PDB entry 3RIK | X-ray diffraction, 2.48 A resolution | chains A and B

Chain A (and B):
Name: Glucosylceramidase
Source organism: Homo sapiens
Notes: EC 3.2.1.45; chain B of this document is another copy of the same molecule, construct and numbering; everything in this record applies to it too
Reference sequence: P04062 (GLCM_HUMAN); residues 1-497 here correspond to UniProt positions 40-536 (UniProt number = residue number + 39)
Sequence (497 residues; each row starts with the number of its first residue):
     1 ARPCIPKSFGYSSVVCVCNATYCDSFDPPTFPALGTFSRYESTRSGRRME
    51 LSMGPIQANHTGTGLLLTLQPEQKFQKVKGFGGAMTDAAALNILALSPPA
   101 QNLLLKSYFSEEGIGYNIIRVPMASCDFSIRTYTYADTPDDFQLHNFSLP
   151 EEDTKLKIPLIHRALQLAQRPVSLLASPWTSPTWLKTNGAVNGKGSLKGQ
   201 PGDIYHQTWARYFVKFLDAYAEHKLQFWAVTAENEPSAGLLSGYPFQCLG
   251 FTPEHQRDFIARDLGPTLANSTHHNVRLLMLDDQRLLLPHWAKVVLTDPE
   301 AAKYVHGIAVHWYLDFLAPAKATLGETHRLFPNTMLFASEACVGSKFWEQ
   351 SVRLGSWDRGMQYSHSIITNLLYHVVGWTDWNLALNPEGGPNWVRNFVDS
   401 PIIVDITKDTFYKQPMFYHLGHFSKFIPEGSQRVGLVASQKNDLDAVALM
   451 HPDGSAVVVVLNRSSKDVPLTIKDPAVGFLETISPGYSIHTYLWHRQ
Construct notes: variant H495 (Arg534 in P04062)
Disulfide bonds: C4-C16, C18-C23
Covalently attached groups: N-acetylglucosamine (NAG) linked to N19
Curated features (UniProtKB/Swiss-Prot):
  - active site: E235 (Proton donor), E340 (Nucleophile)
  - glycosylation (N-linked (GlcNAc...) asparagine): N19, N59, N146, N270, N462
What the authors report for this chain:
  - binding site for the ligand 3RI: D127, W179, N234, E340, W381
  - catalytic residues: E235, E340 (citing earlier work)
  - conformationally variable residues (loop rearrangement): H311 to P319, C342 to L354
  - contacts within the chain: Y313-N396 (water-mediated contact)
  - disease-associated variants - N370S: decreased catalytic activity (citing earlier work)
  - disease-associated variants - G202R (citing earlier work)

Interface between chain A and chain B:
Residue-residue contacts (21; chain A residue first):
  L241(A) with K346(B); W348(B), hydrophobic
  S242(A) with W348(B)
  G243(A) with W348(B), hydrogen bond (backbone-side chain)
  Y244(A) with W348(B), hydrophobic
  P245(A) with F347(B), hydrophobic; W348(B)
  F246(A) with F347(B), hydrophobic
  L286(A) with L317(B); A318(B)
  F316(A) with L286(B)
  L317(A) with W312(B), hydrophobic; F316(B), hydrophobic; L317(B)
  F347(A) with N396(B)
  W348(A) with S242(B); G243(B), hydrogen bond (side chain-backbone); Y244(B), hydrophobic; P245(B)
  R395(A) with F347(B)
  F397(A) with F347(B), hydrophobic
Other interface residues (no listed pair), chain A (16 interface residues in all): K194, K346, E349
Other interface residues (no listed pair), chain B (18 interface residues in all): L241, F246, Y313, D358, Y487

Overview:
The interface between chain A and chain B involves 16 residues on one side and 18 on the other, with 2
hydrogen bonds. Its one hydrogen-bonded contact is G243(A)-W348(B). N-acetylglucosamine is covalently linked
to N19(A). From the paper: catalytic residues E235(A) and E340(A); N370S of chain A reduces catalytic
activity.
Chain A and chain B are both Glucosylceramidase (Homo sapiens); the structure, The acid beta-glucosidase
active site exhibits plasticity in binding 3,4,5,6-tetrahydroxyazepane-based inhibitors: implications for
pharmacological chaperone design ..., was determined by X-ray diffraction (same publication as 3RIL).
